2Z7X - chains A and B of the 3 polymer chains in the assembly; structure by X-ray diffraction, 2.10 A resolution.

== Chain A ==
Molecule: Toll-like receptor 2, Variable lymphocyte receptor B
Source organism: Homo sapiens
UniProtKB: chimeric construct of O60603, Q4G1L2: residues 27-508 from O60603 (TLR2_HUMAN) positions 27-508 (same numbers); residues 509-575 from Q4G1L2 positions 133-199 (UniProt number = residue number - 376)
Sequence (549 residues; each row starts with the number of its first residue):
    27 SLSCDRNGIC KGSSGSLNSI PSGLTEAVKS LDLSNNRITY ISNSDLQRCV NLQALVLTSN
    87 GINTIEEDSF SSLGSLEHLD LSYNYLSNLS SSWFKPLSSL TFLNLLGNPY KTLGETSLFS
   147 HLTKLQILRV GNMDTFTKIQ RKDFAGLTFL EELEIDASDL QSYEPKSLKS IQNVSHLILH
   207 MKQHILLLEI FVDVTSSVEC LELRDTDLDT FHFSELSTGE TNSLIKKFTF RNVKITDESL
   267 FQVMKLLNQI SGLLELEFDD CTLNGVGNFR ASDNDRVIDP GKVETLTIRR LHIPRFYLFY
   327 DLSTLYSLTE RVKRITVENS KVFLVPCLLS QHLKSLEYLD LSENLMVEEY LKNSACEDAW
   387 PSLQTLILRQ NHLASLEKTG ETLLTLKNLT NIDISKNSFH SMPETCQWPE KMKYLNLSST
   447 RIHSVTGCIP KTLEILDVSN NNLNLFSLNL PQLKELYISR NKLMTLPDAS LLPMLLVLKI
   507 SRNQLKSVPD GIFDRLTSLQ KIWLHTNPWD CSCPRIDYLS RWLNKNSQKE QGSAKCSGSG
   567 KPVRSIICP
Swiss-Prot annotation at these positions:
  - site: Phe349 (Interaction with bacterial lipopeptide)
  - glycosylation (N-linked (GlcNAc...) asparagine): Asn114, Asn199, Asn414, Asn442
Disulfides: Cys30-Cys36, Cys353-Cys382, Cys432-Cys454, Cys537-Cys562, Cys539-Cys574
Covalently attached groups: N-acetylglucosamine (NAG) linked to Asn199, Asn414, Asn442
Residues lining bound ligands: Z41 ((2S)-3-hydroxypropane-1,2-diyl dihexadecanoate): Leu266, Met270, Leu273, Leu282, Phe284, Pro306, Val309, Leu312, Ile314, Leu317, Ile319, Phe322, Phe325, Tyr326, Leu328, Leu331, Leu334, Thr335, Val338, Ile341, Val343, Ser346, Lys347, Val348, Phe349, Leu350, Val351, Pro352, Leu355

== Chain B ==
Molecule: Toll-like receptor 1, Variable lymphocyte receptor B
Source organism: Homo sapiens
UniProtKB: chimeric construct of Q15399, Q4G1L2: residues 25-476 from Q15399 (TLR1_HUMAN) positions 25-476 (same numbers); residues 478-544 from Q4G1L2 positions 133-199 (UniProt number = residue number - 345)
Sequence (520 residues; each row starts with the number of its first residue):
    25 SEFLVDRSKN GLIHVPKDLS QKTTILNISQ NYISELWTSD ILSLSKLRIL IISHNRIQYL
    85 DISVFKFNQE LEYLDLSHNK LVKISCHPTV NLKHLDLSFN AFDALPICKE FGNMSQLKFL
   145 GLSTTHLEKS SVLPIAHLNI SKVLLVLGET YGEKEDPEGL QDFNTESLHI VFPTNKEFHF
   205 ILDVSVKTVA NLELSNIKCV LEDNKCSYFL SILAKLQTNP KLSNLTLNNI ETTWNSFIRI
   265 LQLVWHTTVW YFSISNVKLQ GQLDFRDFDY SGTSLKALSI HQVVSDVFGF PQSYIYEIFS
   325 NMNIKNFTVS GTRMVHMLCP SKISPFLHLD FSNNLLTDTV FENCGHLTEL ETLILQMNQL
   385 KELSKIAEMT TQMKSLQQLD ISQNSVSYDE KKGDCSWTKS LLSLNMSSNI LTDTIFRCLP
   445 PRIKVLDLHS NKIKSIPKQV VKLEALQELN VASNQLKSVP DGIFDRLTSL QKIWLHTNPW
   505 DCSCPRIDYL SRWLNKNSQK EQGSAKCSGS GKPVRSIICP
Sequence notes: linker (477)
Swiss-Prot annotation at these positions:
  - region: Gly313 to Gln316 (Interaction with bacterial lipopeptide)
  - glycosylation (N-linked (GlcNAc...) asparagine): Asn51, Asn137, Asn163, Asn330, Asn429
Disulfides: Cys110-Cys132, Cys223-Cys230, Cys343-Cys368, Cys419-Cys442, Cys506-Cys531
Covalently attached groups: glycan linked to Asn51; N-acetylglucosamine (NAG) linked to Asn163, Asn330, Asn429

== Interface between chain A and chain B ==
Contacting residue pairs (28):
  Phe322(A) - Val339(B)
  Tyr323(A) - Gln316(B)  hydrogen bond (backbone-side chain)
  Tyr323(A) - His340(B)
  Tyr323(A) - Leu342(B)
  Leu324(A) - Pro315(B)  hydrophobic
  Leu324(A) - Ser317(B)
  Asn345(A) - Lys385(B)  hydrogen bond
  Lys347(A) - Thr361(B)  hydrogen bond
  Lys347(A) - Thr363(B)  hydrogen bond
  Phe349(A) - Gln316(B)
  Leu350(A) - Val311(B)  hydrophobic
  Glu369(A) - Lys385(B)  hydrogen bond (backbone-side chain)
  Asn370(A) - Gln383(B)
  Leu371(A) - Leu359(B)
  Leu371(A) - Gln383(B)
  Val373(A) - Arg337(B)
  Val373(A) - Leu359(B)  hydrophobic
  Glu374(A) - Arg337(B)  salt bridge
  Glu375(A) - Val308(B)
  Glu375(A) - Arg337(B)  salt bridge
  Tyr376(A) - Ser309(B)  hydrogen bond (side chain-backbone)
  Tyr376(A) - Val311(B)  hydrophobic
  Tyr376(A) - Arg337(B)
  Asn379(A) - Val311(B)
  Gln396(A) - Ser409(B)  hydrogen bond
  His398(A) - Leu359(B)
  His398(A) - Asn382(B)
  His398(A) - Gln383(B)  hydrogen bond
Also at the interface, not in a pair above, chain A (19 interface residues in all): Pro320, Asn397
Also at the interface, not in a pair above, chain B (21 interface residues in all): Asp310, Tyr320, Asn358, Glu366

== Summary ==
19 residues of chain A face 21 of chain B across their interface; the contacts include 8 hydrogen bonds and 2
salt bridges. Among the polar pairs are Glu374(A)-Arg337(B), Glu375(A)-Arg337(B) and Tyr323(A)-Gln316(B).
Bound to chain A: compound Z41.
Chain A is Toll-like receptor 2, Variable lymphocyte receptor B and chain B is Toll-like receptor 1, Variable
lymphocyte receptor B, both from Homo sapiens; the structure, Crystal structure of the TLR1-TLR2 heterodimer
induced by binding of a tri-acylated lipopeptide, was determined by X-ray diffraction, deposited together with
2Z81, 2Z82 and 2Z80.
